PDB entry 8B6L | electron microscopy, 7.60 A resolution (low resolution: residue-level contacts below are approximate; hydrogen-bond / salt-bridge calls are withheld) | chains A and C of the 16 polymer chains in the assembly

== Chain A ==
Name: Protein transport protein Sec61 subunit alpha isoform 1
Organism: Homo sapiens
UniProt: P61619 (S61A1_HUMAN); the construct lacks a stretch of the UniProt sequence, so the offset changes along the chain: 2-4 = UniProt 1-3; 5-269 = UniProt 5-269; 270-303 = UniProt 276-309; 304-310 = UniProt 320-326; 1 more segments
Sequence (476 residues; row label = number of the first residue in the row; a row labelled like 269A-269F holds insertion residues (269A, then the next letters in order)):
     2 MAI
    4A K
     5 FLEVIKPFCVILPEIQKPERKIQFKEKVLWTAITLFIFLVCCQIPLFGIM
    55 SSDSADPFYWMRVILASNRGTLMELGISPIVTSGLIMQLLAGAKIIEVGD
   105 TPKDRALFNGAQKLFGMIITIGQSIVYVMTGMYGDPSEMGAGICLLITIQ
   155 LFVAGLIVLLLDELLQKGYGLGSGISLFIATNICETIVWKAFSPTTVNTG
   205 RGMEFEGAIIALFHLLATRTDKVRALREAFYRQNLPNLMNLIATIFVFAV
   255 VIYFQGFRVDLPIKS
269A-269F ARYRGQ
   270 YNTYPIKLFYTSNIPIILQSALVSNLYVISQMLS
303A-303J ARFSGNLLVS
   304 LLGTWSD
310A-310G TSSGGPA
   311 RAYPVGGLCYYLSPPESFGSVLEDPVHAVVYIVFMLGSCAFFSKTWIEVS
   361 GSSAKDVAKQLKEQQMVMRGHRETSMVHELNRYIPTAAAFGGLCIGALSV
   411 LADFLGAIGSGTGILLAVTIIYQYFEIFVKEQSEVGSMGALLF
Unresolved in the structure: 2-3, 4A, 50-61, 70-77, 269A-269F, 303A-303J, 310A-310G, 449-453

== Chain C ==
Name: Protein transport protein Sec61 subunit gamma
Organism: Homo sapiens
UniProt: P60059 (SC61G_HUMAN); residues 1-68 here = UniProt positions 1-68
Sequence (68 residues; each row starts with the number of its first residue):
     1 MDQVMQFVEPSRQFVKDSIRLVKRCTKPDRKEFQKIAMATAIGFAIMGFI
    51 GFFVKLIHIPINNIIVGG
Curated features (UniProtKB/Swiss-Prot):
  - modified residue: Met-1 (N-acetylmethionine), Ser-18 (Phosphoserine)

== How chain A and chain C interact ==
Contacting residue pairs (24):
  Gln-47(A) with Lys-55(C); His-58(C)
  Ile-48(A) with His-58(C)
  Trp-64(A) with Val-66(C)
  Cys-188(A) with Gly-48(C)
  Glu-189(A) with Lys-55(C)
  Val-192(A) with Phe-44(C)
  Trp-193(A) with Phe-52(C); Lys-55(C)
  Phe-196(A) with Phe-52(C)
  Ile-256(A) with Phe-33(C); Thr-40(C)
  Tyr-257(A) with Phe-33(C)
  Phe-261(A) with Thr-26(C); Asp-29(C)
  Arg-262(A) with Thr-26(C)
  Val-263(A) with Cys-25(C); Thr-26(C)
  Tyr-393(A) with Leu-21(C)
  Thr-396(A) with Ser-18(C); Leu-21(C)
  Tyr-434(A) with Met-47(C)
  Phe-435(A) with Ile-36(C); Ala-39(C)
Also at the interface, not in a pair above, chain A (26 interface residues in all): Leu-39, Leu-43, Pro-49, Met-65, Thr-185, Ser-197, Phe-252, Arg-392, Ile-431
Also at the interface, not in a pair above, chain C (24 interface residues in all): Lys-27, Pro-28, Ala-41, Ile-50, Gly-51, Val-54, Leu-56, Asn-62

== In short ==
The interface between chain A and chain C involves 26 residues on one side and 24 on the other.
Chain A is Protein transport protein Sec61 subunit alpha isoform 1 and chain C is Protein transport protein
Sec61 subunit gamma, both from Homo sapiens; the structure, Subtomogram average of the human
Sec61-TRAP-OSTA-translocon, was determined by electron microscopy together with 8B6Z from the same study.
